7TAH - chains A and D of the 4 polymer chains in the assembly; structure by electron microscopy, 2.30 A resolution.

[Chain A]
Molecule: viral protein 1
From: enterovirus D68
UniProt: A0A097BW12 (A0A097BW12_HED68); residues 1-296 here correspond to UniProt positions 565-860 (UniProt number = residue number + 564)
Chain sequence (296 residues; row label = number of the first residue in the row):
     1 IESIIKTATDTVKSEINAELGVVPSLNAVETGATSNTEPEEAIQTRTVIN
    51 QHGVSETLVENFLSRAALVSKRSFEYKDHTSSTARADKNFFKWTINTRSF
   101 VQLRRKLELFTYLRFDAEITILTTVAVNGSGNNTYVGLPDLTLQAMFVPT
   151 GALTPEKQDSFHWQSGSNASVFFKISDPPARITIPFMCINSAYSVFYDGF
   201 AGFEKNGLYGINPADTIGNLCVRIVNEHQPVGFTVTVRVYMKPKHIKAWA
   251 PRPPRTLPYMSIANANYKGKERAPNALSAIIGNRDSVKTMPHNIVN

[Chain D]
Molecule: viral protein 4
From: enterovirus D68
UniProt: A0A097BW12 (A0A097BW12_HED68); residues 1-68 here correspond to UniProt positions 2-69 (UniProt number = residue number + 1)
Chain sequence (68 residues; each row starts with the number of its first residue):
     1 GAQVTRQQTGTHENANIATNGSHITYNQINFYKDSYAASASKQDFSQDPS
    51 KFTEPVVEGLKAGAPVLK
Unresolved in the structure: 1-28, 68

[How chain A and chain D interact]
Contacting residue pairs (45):
  Ile1(A) with Gln47(D); Asp48(D), hydrogen bond (backbone-side chain); Ser50(D)
  Glu2(A) with Ser46(D), hydrogen bond; Gln47(D); Asp48(D)
  Ser3(A) with Phe45(D); Ser46(D); Gln47(D), hydrogen bond (backbone-backbone)
  Ile4(A) with Phe45(D)
  Ile5(A) with Phe45(D), hydrogen bond (backbone-backbone); Gln47(D)
  Lys6(A) with Phe45(D)
  Gly21(A) with Pro65(D)
  Val22(A) with Gly63(D)
  Val23(A) with Gly63(D), hydrogen bond (backbone-backbone); Pro65(D), hydrophobic
  Pro24(A) with Gly63(D)
  Asn27(A) with Val66(D)
  Ala28(A) with Val66(D); Leu67(D), hydrophobic
  Ala33(A) with Thr53(D)
  Thr34(A) with Thr53(D), hydrogen bond (backbone-backbone)
  Glu41(A) with Ala62(D)
  Ser55(A) with Phe45(D)
  Leu58(A) with Lys42(D); Asp44(D); Phe45(D), hydrophobic
  Glu60(A) with Ala40(D); Ser41(D); Lys42(D)
  Asn61(A) with Lys42(D)
  Ser64(A) with Ala40(D); Lys42(D)
  Asp116(A) with Tyr36(D)
  Thr183(A) with Tyr36(D)
  Pro185(A) with Tyr36(D)
  Lys244(A) with Tyr36(D); Ala37(D), hydrogen bond (side chain-backbone); Ala38(D), hydrogen bond (side chain-backbone)
  His245(A) with Tyr36(D); Ala38(D), hydrogen bond (side chain-backbone); Ser39(D), hydrogen bond (side chain-backbone); Ser41(D)
  Pro251(A) with Phe52(D)
Other interface residues (no listed pair), chain A (32 interface residues in all): Leu26, Thr31, Gly32, Asn36, Val54, Ile184
Other interface residues (no listed pair), chain D (26 interface residues in all): Ser35, Glu54, Pro55, Val56, Leu60, Lys61

[Overview]
32 residues of chain A face 26 of chain D across their interface, with 10 hydrogen bonds. Polar pairs include
Ile1(A)-Asp48(D), Glu2(A)-Ser46(D) and Lys244(A)-Ala37(D).
Here chain A is viral protein 1 and chain D is viral protein 4, both from enterovirus D68. Entry 7TAH (Cryo-EM
structure of Human Enterovirus D68 US/MO/14-18947 strain in complex with inhibitor 11526091 (no/low
occupancy-no inhibitor ...) was determined by electron microscopy.
